PDB entry 1LDQ | X-ray diffraction, 2.70 A resolution | chains A and B

# Chain A
Name: Avidin
From: Gallus gallus
Reference sequence: P02701 (AVID_CHICK); residues 1-128 here correspond to UniProt positions 25-152 (UniProt number = residue number + 24)
Sequence (128 residues; numbered 1 to 128; the number before each row is that of its first residue):
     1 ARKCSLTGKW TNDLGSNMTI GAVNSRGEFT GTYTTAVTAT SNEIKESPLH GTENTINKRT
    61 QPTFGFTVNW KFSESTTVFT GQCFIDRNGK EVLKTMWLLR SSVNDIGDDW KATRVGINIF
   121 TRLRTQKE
Unresolved in the structure: 1-3, 37-43, 87-88, 124-128
Differences from the reference sequence: conflict Thr34 (Ile58 in P02701)
Disulfide bonds: Cys4-Cys83
Covalently attached groups: N-acetylglucosamine (NAG) linked to Asn17
Ligand contacts: homobiotin (SHM): Asn12, Leu14, Ser16, Tyr33, Thr35, Trp70, Phe72, Ser73, Thr77, Phe79, Trp97, Leu99, Trp110, Asn118
UniProt features mapped onto this chain:
  - binding site (biotin): Tyr33
  - glycosylation: Asn17 (N-linked (GlcNAc...) asparagine)
From the paper describing this entry:
  - conformationally variable residues (loop rearrangement): Thr35

# Chain B
Name: Avidin
From: Gallus gallus
Reference sequence: P02701 (AVID_CHICK); residues 201-328 here correspond to UniProt positions 25-152 (UniProt number = residue number - 176)
Sequence (128 residues; each row starts with the number of its first residue):
   201 ARKCSLTGKW TNDLGSNMTI GAVNSRGEFT GTYTTAVTAT SNEIKESPLH GTENTINKRT
   261 QPTFGFTVNW KFSESTTVFT GQCFIDRNGK EVLKTMWLLR SSVNDIGDDW KATRVGINIF
   321 TRLRTQKE
Unresolved in the structure: 201-202, 237-245, 324-328
Differences from the reference sequence: conflict Thr234 (Ile58 in P02701)
Disulfide bonds: Cys204-Cys283
Covalently attached groups: N-acetylglucosamine (NAG) linked to Asn217
Ligand contacts: homobiotin (SHM): Asn212, Leu214, Ser216, Tyr233, Trp270, Phe272, Thr277, Phe279, Trp297, Leu299, Trp310, Arg314, Asn318
UniProt features mapped onto this chain:
  - binding site (biotin): Tyr233
  - glycosylation: Asn217 (N-linked (GlcNAc...) asparagine)

# Chain A / chain B interface
Residue-residue contacts - 3 pairs, chain A then chain B:
  Met96(A) with Val315(B)
  Val115(A) with Met296(B)
  Ile117(A) with Ile317(B), hydrophobic
Other interface residues (no listed pair), chain A (4 interface residues in all): Gly116
Other interface residues (no listed pair), chain B (4 interface residues in all): Gly316

# Overview
Chain A and chain B each contribute 4 residues to their interface. Ligands of chain A: homobiotin. Chain B
binds homobiotin. Covalently linked N-acetylglucosamine: at Asn17(A). N-acetylglucosamine is covalently linked
to Asn217(B). From the paper: conformational variability at Thr35(A).
Chain A and chain B are both Avidin (Gallus gallus); the structure, avidin-homobiotin complex, was determined
by X-ray diffraction together with 1LCV, 1LCW, 1LCZ, 1LDO and 1LEL from the same study.
